PDB entry 8FUM | X-ray diffraction, 1.48 A resolution | chains B and H of the 8 polymer chains in the assembly

# Chain B (and H)
Molecule: Amidohydrolase
Organism: Rhodococcus wratislaviensis NBRC 100605
Notes: chain H of this document is another copy of the same molecule, construct and numbering; everything in this record applies to it too
UniProt: A0A402C2Q3 (A0A402C2Q3_RHOWR); residue numbers follow UniProt; this construct covers 1-378
Sequence (378 residues; numbered 1 to 378; the number before each row is that of its first residue):
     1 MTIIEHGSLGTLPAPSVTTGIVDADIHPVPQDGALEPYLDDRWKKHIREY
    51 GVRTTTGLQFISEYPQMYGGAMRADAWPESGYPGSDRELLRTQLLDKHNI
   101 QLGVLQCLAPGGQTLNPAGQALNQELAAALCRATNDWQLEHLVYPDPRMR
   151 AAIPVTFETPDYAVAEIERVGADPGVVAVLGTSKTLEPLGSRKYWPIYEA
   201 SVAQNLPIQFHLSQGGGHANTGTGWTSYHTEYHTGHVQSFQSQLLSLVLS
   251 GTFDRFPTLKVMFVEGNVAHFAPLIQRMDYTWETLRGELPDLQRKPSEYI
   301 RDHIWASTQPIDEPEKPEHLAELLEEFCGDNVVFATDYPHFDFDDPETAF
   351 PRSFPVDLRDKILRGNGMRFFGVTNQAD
Not modelled in the structure: 1-10, 374-378 (chain H: 1-9, 374-378)
Modified positions: C328 (S-hydroxycysteine; CSO)
Bound ions: Fe ion site 1: D25, H27, H211, E265, D337; Fe ion site 2: E265, D337, H340 (together with 2-amino-2-hydroxymethyl-propane-1,3-diol); Mg2+: P290 (shared with 1 residue of chain D)
Reported in the primary citation:
  - Fe ion coordination through a water molecule: D342
  - mutagenesis - D342A: decreased catalytic activity

# How chain B and chain H interact
Contacting residue pairs - 7 pairs, chain B then chain H:
  Q293(B) with R42(H)
  R294(B) with D40(H), salt bridge; R42(H)
  K295(B) with D41(H), salt bridge
  E298(B) with D40(H); D41(H), hydrogen bond (side chain-backbone)
  D302(B) with R132(H), salt bridge

# Overview
The interface between chain B and chain H involves 5 residues on one side and 4 on the other; the contacts
include 1 hydrogen bond and 3 salt bridges. Polar pairs include R294(B)-D40(H), K295(B)-D41(H) and
D302(B)-R132(H). The paper reports that D342A of chain B reduces catalytic activity; water-mediated Fe ion
coordination by D342(B).
Both chains are Amidohydrolase (Rhodococcus wratislaviensis NBRC 100605). Entry 8FUM (AibH1H2 metalated with
Fe in the presence of Tris) was determined by X-ray diffraction (same publication as 8FUL, 8FUN and 8FUO).
